6QTN - chains C and D of the 6 polymer chains in the assembly; structure by X-ray diffraction, 1.90 A resolution.

Chain C:
Name: Tubulin alpha-1B chain
From: Bos taurus
UniProtKB: P81947 (TBA1B_BOVIN); numbering as in UniProt (aligned over 1-451)
Amino-acid sequence (451 residues; each row starts with the number of its first residue):
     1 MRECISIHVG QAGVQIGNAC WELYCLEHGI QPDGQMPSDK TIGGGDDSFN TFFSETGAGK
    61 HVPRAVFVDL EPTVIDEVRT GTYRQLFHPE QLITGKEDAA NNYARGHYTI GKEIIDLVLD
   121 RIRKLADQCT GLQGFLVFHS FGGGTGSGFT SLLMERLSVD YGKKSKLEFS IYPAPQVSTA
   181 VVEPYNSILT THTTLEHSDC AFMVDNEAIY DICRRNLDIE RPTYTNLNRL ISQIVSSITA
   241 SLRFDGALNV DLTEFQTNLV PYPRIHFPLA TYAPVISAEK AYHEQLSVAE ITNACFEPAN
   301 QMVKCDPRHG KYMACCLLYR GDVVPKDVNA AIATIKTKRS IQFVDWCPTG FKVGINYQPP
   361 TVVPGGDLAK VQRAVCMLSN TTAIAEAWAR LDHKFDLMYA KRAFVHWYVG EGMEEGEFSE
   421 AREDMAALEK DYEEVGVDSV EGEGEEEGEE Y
Unresolved in the structure: 441-451
Metal / ion sites: Ca2+: Asp-39, Thr-41, Gly-44, Glu-55
Residues lining bound ligands: GTP (guanosine-5'-triphosphate): Val-9, Gly-10, Gln-11, Ala-12, Gln-15, Ile-16, Asp-69, Asp-98, Ala-99, Ala-100, Asn-101, Ser-140, Gly-142, Gly-143, Gly-144, Thr-145, Gly-146, Ile-171, Pro-173, Val-177, Ser-178, Thr-179, Glu-183, Asn-206, Tyr-224, Leu-227, Asn-228, Ile-231

Chain D:
Name: Tubulin beta-2B chain
From: Bos taurus
UniProtKB: Q6B856 (TBB2B_BOVIN); the author numbering skips numbers that UniProt does not, so the offset changes along the chain: 1-42 = UniProt 1-42; 45-360 = UniProt 43-358; 369-455 = UniProt 359-445
Amino-acid sequence (445 residues; each row starts with the number of its first residue; note: 10 numbers in that range are skipped by the numbering (no residue carries them; nothing is unmodelled there)):
     1 MREIVHIQAG QCGNQIGAKF WEVISDEHGI DPTGSYHGDS DL
    45 QLERINVYYN EATGNKYVPR AILVDLEPGT MDSVRSGPFG QIFRPDNFVF GQSGAGNNWA
   105 KGHYTEGAEL VDSVLDVVRK ESESCDCLQG FQLTHSLGGG TGSGMGTLLI SKIREEYPDR
   165 IMNTFSVMPS PKVSDTVVEP YNATLSVHQL VENTDETYCI DNEALYDICF RTLKLTTPTY
   225 GDLNHLVSAT MSGVTTCLRF PGQLNADLRK LAVNMVPFPR LHFFMPGFAP LTSRGSQQYR
   285 ALTVPELTQQ MFDSKNMMAA CDPRHGRYLT VAAIFRGRMS MKEVDEQMLN VQNKNSSYFV
   345 EWIPNNVKTA VCDIPP
   369 RGLKMSATFI GNSTAIQELF KRISEQFTAM FRRKAFLHWY TGEGMDEMEF TEAESNMNDL
   429 VSEYQQYQDA TADEQGEFEE EEGEDEA
Unresolved in the structure: 276-285, 442-455
Curated features (UniProtKB/Swiss-Prot):
  - motif: Met-1 to Ile-4 (MREI motif)
  - binding site (GTP): Gln-11, Glu-71, Ser-140, Gly-144, Thr-145, Gly-146, Asn-206, Asn-228
  - binding site (Mg(2+)): Glu-71
  - modified residue: Ser-40 (Phosphoserine), Thr-57 (Phosphothreonine), Lys-60 (N6-acetyllysine), Ser-174 (Phosphoserine), Thr-287 (Phosphothreonine), Thr-292 (Phosphothreonine), Arg-320 (Omega-N-methylarginine), Glu-448 (5-glutamyl polyglutamate)
  - cross-link (Glycyl lysine isopeptide (Lys-Gly)): Lys-60 (interchain with G-Cter in ubiquitin), Lys-326 (interchain with G-Cter in ubiquitin)
Covalent attachments: Cyclostreptin (JHH) linked to His-229
Metal / ion sites: Mg2+: Gln-11 (together with GDP)
Residues lining bound ligands:
  - GDP (guanosine-5'-diphosphate): Gly-10, Gln-11, Cys-12, Gln-15, Ile-16, Asp-69, Ala-99, Asn-101, Ser-140, Gly-142, Gly-143, Gly-144, Thr-145, Gly-146, Val-171, Pro-173, Val-177, Ser-178, Glu-183, Asn-206, Leu-209, Tyr-224, Leu-227, Asn-228
  - Cyclostreptin (JHH): Leu-217, Asp-226, Leu-230, Ala-233, Phe-272, Pro-274, Leu-275, Gly-370, Leu-371
From the paper describing this entry:
  - binding site for Cyclostreptin: Leu-217, Asp-226, His-229, Ala-233, Leu-371
  - binding site for GDP: Asn-228 (proposed by the authors, not directly observed)

Interface between chain C and chain D:
Pairs across the interface - 56 pairs, chain C then chain D:
  Gln-11(C) / Gln-247(D)  hydrogen bond
  Lys-96(C) / Arg-2(D)
  Lys-96(C) / Asp-130(D)  salt bridge
  Lys-96(C) / Cys-131(D)
  Glu-97(C) / Cys-131(D)
  Asp-98(C) / Lys-254(D)  salt bridge
  Ala-100(C) / Arg-253(D)
  Ala-100(C) / Lys-254(D)
  Ala-100(C) / Val-257(D)
  Asn-101(C) / Lys-254(D)
  Arg-105(C) / Arg-253(D)
  Pro-175(C) / Asn-349(D)
  Ser-178(C) / Lys-352(D)  hydrogen bond
  Thr-179(C) / Gln-247(D)
  Thr-179(C) / Leu-248(D)
  Thr-179(C) / Asn-258(D)  hydrogen bond (backbone-side chain)
  Ala-180(C) / Asn-258(D)
  Val-181(C) / Val-257(D)
  Val-181(C) / Asn-258(D)  hydrogen bond (backbone-side chain)
  Val-181(C) / Ile-347(D)  hydrophobic
  Val-181(C) / Pro-348(D)
  Val-181(C) / Asn-349(D)
  Val-181(C) / Lys-352(D)
  Tyr-210(C) / Asp-329(D)
  Glu-220(C) / Lys-326(D)  salt bridge
  Arg-221(C) / Met-325(D)
  Arg-221(C) / Asp-329(D)  salt bridge
  Tyr-224(C) / Gln-247(D)
  Lys-394(C) / Pro-348(D)
  Lys-394(C) / Asn-349(D)  hydrogen bond
  Leu-397(C) / Glu-345(D)
  Leu-397(C) / Trp-346(D)
  Leu-397(C) / Pro-348(D)  hydrophobic
  Leu-397(C) / Ala-440(D)  hydrophobic
  Met-398(C) / Trp-346(D)  hydrogen bond (backbone-backbone)
  Met-398(C) / Pro-348(D)
  Lys-401(C) / Phe-262(D)
  Lys-401(C) / Trp-346(D)
  Lys-401(C) / Ala-438(D)
  Lys-401(C) / Thr-439(D)  hydrogen bond (side chain-backbone)
  Arg-402(C) / Phe-262(D)
  Ala-403(C) / Pro-261(D)
  Ala-403(C) / Phe-262(D)  hydrophobic
  Phe-404(C) / Val-257(D)
  Phe-404(C) / Asn-258(D)
  Phe-404(C) / Val-260(D)
  Phe-404(C) / Pro-261(D)  hydrogen bond (backbone-backbone)
  Phe-404(C) / Thr-314(D)
  Phe-404(C) / Ile-347(D)  hydrophobic
  His-406(C) / Val-260(D)
  His-406(C) / Pro-261(D)  hydrogen bond (side chain-backbone)
  His-406(C) / Phe-262(D)
  His-406(C) / Pro-263(D)
  Trp-407(C) / Ala-256(D)  hydrophobic
  Trp-407(C) / Val-257(D)
  Trp-407(C) / Val-260(D)  hydrogen bond (side chain-backbone)
Also at the interface, not in a pair above, chain C (27 interface residues in all): Val-182, Glu-411
Also at the interface, not in a pair above, chain D (31 interface residues in all): Arg-164, Asp-199, Asp-251, Asn-350

In short:
Chain C and chain D form an interface of 27 and 31 residues respectively; the contacts include 10 hydrogen
bonds and 4 salt bridges. Polar pairs include Lys-96(C)/Asp-130(D), Asp-98(C)/Lys-254(D) and
Glu-220(C)/Lys-326(D). From the paper: a binding site for Cyclostreptin at Leu-217(D), Asp-226(D) and
His-229(D) among others; a binding site for GDP at Asn-228(D).
Chain C is Tubulin alpha-1B chain and chain D is Tubulin beta-2B chain, both from Bos taurus; the structure,
Tubulin-cyclostreptin complex, was determined by X-ray diffraction.
